Entry 2QXG (X-ray diffraction, 2.60 A resolution); this record covers chain A.

== Chain A ==
Molecule: Kallikrein-7
From: Homo sapiens
Notes: EC 3.4.21.117
Reference sequence: P49862 (KLK7_HUMAN); the construct lacks a stretch of the UniProt sequence and is renumbered around it, so the offset changes along the chain: 16-36 = UniProt 30-50; 38-67 = UniProt 51-80; 69-77 = UniProt 81-89; 80-125 = UniProt 90-135; 5 more segments
Amino-acid sequence (224 residues; numbered 16 to 246 plus 3 insertion-coded residues; 10 numbers in that range are skipped by the numbering (no residue carries them; nothing is unmodelled there); the number before each row is that of its first residue; a row labelled like 186A-186B holds insertion residues (186A, then the next letters in order)):
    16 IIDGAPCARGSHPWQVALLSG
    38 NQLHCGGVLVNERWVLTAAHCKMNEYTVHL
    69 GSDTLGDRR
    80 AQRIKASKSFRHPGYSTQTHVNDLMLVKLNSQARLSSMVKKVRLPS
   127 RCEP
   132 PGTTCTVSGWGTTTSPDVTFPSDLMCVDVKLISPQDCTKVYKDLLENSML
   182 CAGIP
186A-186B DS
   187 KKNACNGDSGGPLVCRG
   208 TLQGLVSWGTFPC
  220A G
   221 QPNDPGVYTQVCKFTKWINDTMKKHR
Disulfide bonds: Cys22-Cys157, Cys42-Cys58, Cys128-Cys232, Cys136-Cys201, Cys168-Cys182, Cys191-Cys220
Glycans and other covalent adducts: ala-ala-phe-chloromethyl ketone (K7I) linked to His57, Ser195
Ligand contacts: ala-ala-phe-chloromethyl ketone (K7I; L-alanyl-N-[(1S,2R)-1-benzyl-2-hydroxypropyl]-L-alaninamide): Cys42, Cys58, His99, Ala190, Cys191, Asn192, Gly193, Asp194, Val213, Ser214, Trp215, Gly216, Thr217, Cys220
UniProt features mapped onto this chain:
  - active site (Charge relay system): His57, Asp102, Ser195
  - site: His99 (Major binding site for inhibitory zinc or copper)
  - glycosylation: Asn239 (N-linked (GlcNAc...) asparagine)
Reported in the primary citation:
  - contacts within the chain: Ile16-Asp194
  - binding site for ala-ala-phe-chloromethyl ketone: His57, His99, Ser195, Val213, Ser214, Gly216, Thr217
  - conformationally variable residues (loop rearrangement): Gly36 to Asn38, Ser70 to Ala80
  - catalytic residues: His57, Asp102, Gly193, Ser195
  - specificity-determining residues: Asn189 (proposed by the authors, not directly observed)

== In short ==
Ala-ala-phe-chloromethyl ketone is covalently linked to Ser195. From UniProt: 3 active-site residues. From the
paper: catalytic residues His57, Asp102 and Gly193 among others; a binding site for ala-ala-phe-chloromethyl
ketone at His57, His99 and Ser195 among others.
Chain A is Kallikrein-7 (Homo sapiens); the structure, Crystal Structure of Human Kallikrein 7 in Complex with
Ala-Ala-Phe-chloromethylketone, was determined by X-ray diffraction (same publication as 2QXH, 2QXI and 2QXJ).
